Entry 6PUT (electron microscopy, 2.90 A resolution); this record covers chains A and F of the 6 polymer chains in the assembly.

# Chain A
Name: Chimeric Sso7d and HIV-1 integrase
Organism: Saccharolobus solfataricus (strain ATCC 35092 / DSM 1617 / JCM 11322 / P2)
Reference sequence: chimeric construct of P39476, Q76353: residues -74 to -11 from P39476 (DN7D_SACS2) positions 1-64 (UniProt number = residue number + 75); residues 1-288 from Q76353 positions 1-288 (same numbers)
Amino-acid sequence (383 residues; row label = number of the first residue in the row; numbers below 1 keep their minus sign (Met-94 is residue -94)):
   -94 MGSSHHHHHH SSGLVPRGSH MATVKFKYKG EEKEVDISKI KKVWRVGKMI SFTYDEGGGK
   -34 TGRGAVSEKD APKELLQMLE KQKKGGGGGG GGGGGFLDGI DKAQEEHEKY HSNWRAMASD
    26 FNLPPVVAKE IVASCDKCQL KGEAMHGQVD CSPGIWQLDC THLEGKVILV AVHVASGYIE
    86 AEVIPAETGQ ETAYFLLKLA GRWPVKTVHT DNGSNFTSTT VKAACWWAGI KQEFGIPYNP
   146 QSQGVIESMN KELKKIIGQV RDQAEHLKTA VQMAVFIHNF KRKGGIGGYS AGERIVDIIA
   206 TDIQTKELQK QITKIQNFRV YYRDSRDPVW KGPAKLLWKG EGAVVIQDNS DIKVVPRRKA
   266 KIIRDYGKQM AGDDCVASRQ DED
Unresolved in the structure: -94 to 0, 227-239, 253-256, 262-288
Sequence notes: expression tag (-94 to -75); linker (-10 to 0)
Bound ions: Zn2+: His12, His16, Cys40, Cys43; Ca2+ site 1: Asp64, Asp116; Ca2+ site 2: Asp64, Glu152 (shared with DA21(F) of chain F)
Swiss-Prot annotation at these positions:
  - modified residue (N6-methyllysine): Lys-70, Lys-68, Lys-14, Lys-12, Lys-11
From the paper describing this entry:
  - catalytic residues: Asp64, Asp116, Glu152

# Chain F
Molecule: viral DNA transferred strand
Sequence (25 nucleotides; numbered -3 to 21; the number before each row is that of its first residue; numbers below 1 keep their minus sign (DA-3 is residue -3)):
    -3 AGCGTGGGCG GGAAAATCTC TAGCA
Unresolved in the structure: -3 to 5
Bound ions: Ca2+: DA21 (shared with Asp64(A), Glu152(A) of chain A)

# Chain A / chain F interface
Residue-residue contacts (11):
  Thr66(A) - DA21(F)  phosphate contact
  Pro145(A) - DA21(F)  base contact
  Gln146(A) - DA21(F)  base contact
  Glu152(A) - DC20(F)  sugar contact
  Glu152(A) - DA21(F)  sugar contact
  Ser153(A) - DG19(F)  base contact
  Ser153(A) - DC20(F)  base contact
  Lys156(A) - DA18(F)  hydrogen bond to the base
  Lys156(A) - DG19(F)  sugar contact
  Lys156(A) - DC20(F)  sugar contact
  Lys159(A) - DA21(F)  salt bridge to the phosphate
Other interface residues (no listed pair), chain A (9 interface residues in all): Asp64, Asn155

# Overview
9 residues of chain A face 4 of chain F across their interface, with 1 hydrogen bond and 1 salt bridge. Among
the polar pairs are Lys156(A)-DA18(F) and Lys159(A)-DA21(F). The Zn2+ site is built by His12(A), His16(A),
Cys40(A) and Cys43(A). From the paper: catalytic residues Asp64(A), Asp116(A) and Glu152(A).
Here chain A is Chimeric Sso7d and HIV-1 integrase (Saccharolobus solfataricus (strain ATCC 35092 / DSM 1617 /
JCM 11322 / P2)) and chain F is viral DNA transferred strand. Entry 6PUT (Structure of HIV cleaved synaptic
complex (CSC) intasome bound with calcium) was determined by electron microscopy together with 6PUW, 6PUY,
6PUZ and 6V3K from the same study.
